PDB entry 7RDX | electron microscopy, 3.10 A resolution | chains C and D of the 8 polymer chains in the assembly

# Chain C
Molecule: Non-structural protein 7
Source organism: Severe acute respiratory syndrome coronavirus 2
UniProtKB: P0DTD1 (R1AB_SARS2); residues 1-83 here correspond to UniProt positions 3860-3942 (UniProt number = residue number + 3859)
Chain sequence (88 residues; numbered -4 to 83; the number before each row is that of its first residue; numbers below 1 keep their minus sign (Gly-4 is residue -4)):
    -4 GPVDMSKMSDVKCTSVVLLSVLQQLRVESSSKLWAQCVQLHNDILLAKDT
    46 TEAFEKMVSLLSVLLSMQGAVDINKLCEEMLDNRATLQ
Not modelled in the structure: -4 to 0, 76-83
Sequence notes: expression tag (-4 to 0)
Swiss-Prot annotation at these positions:
  - site: Gln83 (Cleavage)

# Chain D
Molecule: Non-structural protein 8
Source organism: Severe acute respiratory syndrome coronavirus 2
UniProtKB: P0DTD1 (R1AB_SARS2); residues 1-198 here correspond to UniProt positions 3943-4140 (UniProt number = residue number + 3942)
Chain sequence (199 residues; each row starts with the number of its first residue; numbering starts at 0):
     0 MAIASEFSSLPSYAAFATAQEAYEQAVANGDSEVVLKKLKKSLNVAKSEF
    50 DRDAAMQRKLEKMADQAMTQMYKQARSEDKRAKVTSAMQTMLFTMLRKLD
   100 NDALNNIINNARDGCVPLNIIPLTTAAKLMVVIPDYNTYKNTCDGTTFTY
   150 ASALWEIQQVVDADSKIVQLSEISMDNSPNLAWPLIVTALRANSAVKLQ
Not modelled in the structure: 0-6, 192-198
Sequence notes: initiating methionine (0)
Small-molecule neighbours: chapso (1N7): Ala63, Ala66, Met67, Met70
Swiss-Prot annotation at these positions:
  - site: Gln198 (Cleavage)

# Chain C / chain D interface
Contacting residue pairs (53; chain C residue first):
  Lys2(C) - Leu98(D)
  Asp5(C) - Met94(D)
  Asp5(C) - Lys97(D)  salt bridge
  Asp5(C) - Leu98(D)
  Thr9(C) - Leu95(D)
  Thr9(C) - Leu98(D)
  Val12(C) - Met87(D)
  Val12(C) - Met90(D)  hydrophobic
  Val12(C) - Leu91(D)  hydrophobic
  Val12(C) - Met94(D)  hydrophobic
  Leu13(C) - Leu91(D)  hydrophobic
  Val16(C) - Met87(D)  hydrophobic
  Val16(C) - Leu91(D)  hydrophobic
  Gln19(C) - Val83(D)
  Gln19(C) - Thr84(D)
  Gln19(C) - Met87(D)
  Leu20(C) - Gln88(D)
  Leu28(C) - Ile119(D)  hydrophobic
  Gln31(C) - Ile119(D)
  Phe49(C) - Leu98(D)  hydrophobic
  Phe49(C) - Asn100(D)
  Glu50(C) - Leu122(D)
  Val53(C) - Ala102(D)  hydrophobic
  Val53(C) - Leu103(D)  hydrophobic
  Ser54(C) - Ile119(D)
  Ser54(C) - Ile120(D)  hydrogen bond (side chain-backbone)
  Ser54(C) - Leu122(D)
  Leu56(C) - Leu95(D)  hydrophobic
  Leu56(C) - Leu103(D)  hydrophobic
  Leu56(C) - Ile106(D)  hydrophobic
  Leu56(C) - Ile107(D)  hydrophobic
  Ser57(C) - Pro116(D)
  Ser57(C) - Asn118(D)  hydrogen bond (side chain-backbone)
  Ser57(C) - Ile119(D)
  Ser57(C) - Ile120(D)  hydrogen bond (side chain-backbone)
  Val58(C) - Ile119(D)  hydrophobic
  Leu59(C) - Leu91(D)  hydrophobic
  Leu60(C) - Ile106(D)
  Leu60(C) - Ala110(D)  hydrophobic
  Leu60(C) - Val115(D)
  Ser61(C) - Pro116(D)
  Gln63(C) - Val115(D)
  Val66(C) - Gln88(D)
  Ile68(C) - Phe92(D)  hydrophobic
  Ile68(C) - Arg111(D)
  Asn69(C) - Arg111(D)
  Leu71(C) - Gln88(D)
  Leu71(C) - Phe92(D)  hydrophobic
  Cys72(C) - Phe92(D)  hydrophobic
  Cys72(C) - Ile107(D)  hydrophobic
  Cys72(C) - Arg111(D)
  Met75(C) - Phe92(D)
  Met75(C) - Arg96(D)
Other interface residues (no listed pair), chain C (34 interface residues in all): Val6, Cys8, Ser15, Leu35, Lys51, Met52, Glu74
Other interface residues (no listed pair), chain D (28 interface residues in all): Thr89, Ala150, Arg190

# Summary
The interface between chain C and chain D involves 34 residues on one side and 28 on the other, with 3
hydrogen bonds and 1 salt bridge. Polar contacts include Asp5(C)-Lys97(D), Ser54(C)-Ile120(D) and
Ser57(C)-Asn118(D). Ligands of chain D: chapso.
Here chain C is Non-structural protein 7 and chain D is Non-structural protein 8, both from Severe acute
respiratory syndrome coronavirus 2. Entry 7RDX (SARS-CoV-2 replication-transcription complex bound to nsp13
helicase - nsp13(2)-RTC - open class) was determined by electron microscopy (same publication as 7RDY, 7RDZ,
7RE0, 7RE1, 7RE2 and 7RE3).
